Entry 2DUL (X-ray diffraction, 1.90 A resolution); this record covers chain A.

# Chain A
Protein: N(2), N(2)-dimethylguanosine tRNA methyltransferase
From: Pyrococcus horikoshii
Notes: EC 2.1.1.32; engineered mutation(s): L1M
UniProt: O59493 (TRM1_PYRHO); residues 1-378 here correspond to UniProt positions 4-381 (UniProt number = residue number + 3)
Chain sequence (378 residues; numbered 1 to 378; the number before each row is that of its first residue):
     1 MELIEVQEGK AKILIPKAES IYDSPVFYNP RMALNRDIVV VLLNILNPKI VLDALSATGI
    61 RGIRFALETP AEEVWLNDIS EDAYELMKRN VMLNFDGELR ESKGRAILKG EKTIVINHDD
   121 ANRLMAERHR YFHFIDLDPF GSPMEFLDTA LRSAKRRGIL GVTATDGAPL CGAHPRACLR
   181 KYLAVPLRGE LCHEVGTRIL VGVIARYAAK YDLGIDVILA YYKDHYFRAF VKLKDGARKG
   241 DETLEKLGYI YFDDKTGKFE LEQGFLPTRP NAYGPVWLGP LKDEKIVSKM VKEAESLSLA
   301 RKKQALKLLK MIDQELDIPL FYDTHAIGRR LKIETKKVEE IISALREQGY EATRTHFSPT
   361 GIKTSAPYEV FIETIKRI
Not modelled in the structure: 1-2, 17-24, 378
Sequence notes: initiating methionine (1)
Curated features (UniProtKB/Swiss-Prot):
  - binding site (S-adenosyl-L-methionine): Arg36, Arg61, Asp78, Asp120, Ala121

# In short
UniProt lists 5 S-adenosyl-L-methionine-binding residues.
Chain A is N(2), N(2)-dimethylguanosine tRNA methyltransferase (Pyrococcus horikoshii); the structure, Crystal
structure of tRNA G26 methyltransferase Trm1 in apo form from Pyrococcus horikoshii, was determined by X-ray
diffraction, deposited together with 2YTZ, 2EJT and 2EJU.
